Entry 8G9T (electron microscopy, 3.60 A resolution); this record covers chains H and O of the 15 polymer chains in the assembly.

Chain H:
Name: Cas7
Source organism: Neisseria lactamica
Reference sequence: A0A378VEU0 (A0A378VEU0_NEILA); residues 2-283 here = UniProt positions 2-283
Amino-acid sequence (283 residues; each row starts with the number of its first residue):
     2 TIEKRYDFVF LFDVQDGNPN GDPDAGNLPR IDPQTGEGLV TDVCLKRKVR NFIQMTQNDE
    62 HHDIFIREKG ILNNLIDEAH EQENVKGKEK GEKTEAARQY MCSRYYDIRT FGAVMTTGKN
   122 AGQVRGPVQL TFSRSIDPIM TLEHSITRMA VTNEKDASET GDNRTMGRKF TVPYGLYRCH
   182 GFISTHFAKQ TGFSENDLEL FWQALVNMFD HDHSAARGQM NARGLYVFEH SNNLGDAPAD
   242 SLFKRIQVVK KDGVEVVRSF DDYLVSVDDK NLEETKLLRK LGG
Disordered / not traced: 20-30, 141-170
Differences from the reference sequence: expression tag (284)

Chain O:
Molecule: crRNA
Sequence (43 nucleotides; numbered 4 to 46; the number before each row is that of its first residue):
     4 GAAACAGGGU CAGCUUGCCG UAGGUGGCAU CGCCCUCGUA AAA

How chain H and chain O interact:
Contacting residue pairs - 29 pairs, chain H then chain O:
  Asn19(H) - A45(O)  sugar contact
  Arg31(H) - A45(O)  hydrogen bond to the base
  Arg31(H) - A46(O)  base contact
  Thr42(H) - A44(O)  base contact
  Thr42(H) - A45(O)  hydrogen bond to the phosphate
  Val44(H) - A43(O)  phosphate contact
  Val44(H) - A44(O)  phosphate contact
  Cys45(H) - A45(O)  phosphate contact
  Lys47(H) - U42(O)  sugar contact
  Lys47(H) - A43(O)  salt bridge to the phosphate
  Arg48(H) - A44(O)  salt bridge to the phosphate
  Arg48(H) - A45(O)  salt bridge to the phosphate
  Arg51(H) - A43(O)  salt bridge to the phosphate
  Arg68(H) - A43(O)  hydrogen bond to the sugar
  Arg68(H) - A44(O)  phosphate contact
  Gly113(H) - U42(O)  phosphate contact
  Gly113(H) - A43(O)  phosphate contact
  Ala114(H) - U42(O)  sugar contact
  Val115(H) - G41(O)  base contact
  Val115(H) - U42(O)  hydrogen bond to the sugar
  Thr117(H) - G41(O)  hydrogen bond to the base
  Gln124(H) - G41(O)  base contact
  Val125(H) - G41(O)  hydrogen bond to the sugar
  Arg126(H) - G41(O)  salt bridge to the phosphate
  Arg126(H) - U42(O)  phosphate contact
  Gly127(H) - G41(O)  phosphate contact
  Gly127(H) - U42(O)  hydrogen bond to the phosphate
  Phe171(H) - A45(O)  base contact
  Arg218(H) - A45(O)  hydrogen bond to the sugar
Also at the interface, not in a pair above, chain H (23 interface residues in all): Leu73, Phe112, Gln130, Ala217

Overview:
23 residues of chain H face 6 of chain O across their interface; the contacts include 8 hydrogen bonds and 5
salt bridges. Polar pairs include Arg31(H)-A45(O), Thr117(H)-G41(O) and Arg68(H)-A43(O).
Chain H is Cas7 (Neisseria lactamica) and chain O is crRNA; the structure, Exploiting Activation and
Inactivation Mechanisms in Type I-C CRISPR-Cas3 for Genome Editing Applications, was determined by electron
microscopy together with 8G9S, 8G9U, 8GAF, 8GAM and 8GAN from the same study.
